Entry 7QHD (X-ray diffraction, 2.04 A resolution); this record covers chain A.

[Chain A]
Molecule: Cholinesterase
Source organism: Homo sapiens
Notes: EC 3.1.1.8
UniProt: P06276 (CHLE_HUMAN); residues 1-529 here correspond to UniProt positions 29-557 (UniProt number = residue number + 28)
Chain sequence (529 residues; row label = number of the first residue in the row):
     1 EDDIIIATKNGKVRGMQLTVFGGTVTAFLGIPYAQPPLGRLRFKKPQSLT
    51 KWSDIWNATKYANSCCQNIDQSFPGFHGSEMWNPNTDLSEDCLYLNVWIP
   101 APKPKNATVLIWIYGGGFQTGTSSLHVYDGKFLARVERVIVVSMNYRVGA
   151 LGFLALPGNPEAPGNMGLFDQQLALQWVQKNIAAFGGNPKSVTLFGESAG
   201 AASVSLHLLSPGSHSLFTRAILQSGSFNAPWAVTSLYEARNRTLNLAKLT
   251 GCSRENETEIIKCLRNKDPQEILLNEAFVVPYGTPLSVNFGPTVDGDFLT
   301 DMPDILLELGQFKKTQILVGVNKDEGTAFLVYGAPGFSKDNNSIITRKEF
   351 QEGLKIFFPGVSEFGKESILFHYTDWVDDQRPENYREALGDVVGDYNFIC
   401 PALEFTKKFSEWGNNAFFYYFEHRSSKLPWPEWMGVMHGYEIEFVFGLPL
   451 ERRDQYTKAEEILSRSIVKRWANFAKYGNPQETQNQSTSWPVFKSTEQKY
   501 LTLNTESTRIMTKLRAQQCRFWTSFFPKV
Unresolved in the structure: 1-2
Disulfides: Cys65-Cys92, Cys252-Cys263, Cys400-Cys519
Covalent attachments: N-acetylglucosamine (NAG) linked to Asn57, Asn241, Asn256, Asn485; glycan linked to Asn106, Asn341
Differences from the reference sequence: engineered mutation Gln17 (Asn45 in P06276), Gln455 (Asn483 in P06276), Gln481 (Asn509 in P06276), Gln486 (Asn514 in P06276)
Ligand contacts:
  - C0I ((3S)-1-[[4-[2-(1H-indol-3-yl)ethylcarbamoyl]phenyl]methyl]-N-[3-(1,2,3,4-tetrahydroacridin-9-ylamino)propyl]piperidine-3-carboxamide): Asn68, Ile69, Asp70, Ser72, Gly78, Trp82, Gly115, Gly116, Gly117, Gln119, Thr120, Tyr128, Glu197, Ser198, Trp231, Thr284, Pro285, Leu286, Ser287, Val288, Ala328, Phe329, Tyr332, Phe357, Val393, Asn397, Phe398, Trp430, Met437, His438, Gly439, Tyr440
  - N-acetyl-alpha-neuraminic acid (SIA): Lys60, Asn63, Asp87
UniProt features mapped onto this chain:
  - active site: Ser198 (Acyl-ester intermediate), Glu325 (Charge relay system), His438 (Charge relay system)
  - binding site (tacrine): Trp82, His438
  - binding site (substrate): Gly116, Gly117
  - modified residue: Ser198 (Phosphoserine)
  - glycosylation (N-linked (GlcNAc...) asparagine): Asn57 (complex), Asn106 (complex), Asn241 (complex), Asn256 (complex), Asn341 (complex), Asn485

[In short]
Ligands of chain A: compound C0I and N-acetyl-alpha-neuraminic acid. N-acetylglucosamine is covalently linked
to Asn57, Asn241, Asn256 and Asn485. Curated annotation (UniProt) lists 3 active-site residues,
tacrine-binding residues Trp82 and His438 and substrate-binding residues Gly116 and Gly117.
Chain A is Cholinesterase (Homo sapiens); the structure, Human Butyrylcholinesterase in complex with
(S)-1-(4-((2-(1H-indol-3-yl)ethyl)carbamoyl)benzyl)-N-(3-((1,2,3,4-tetrahydroacridin-9-yl)amino)propyl)piperidine-3-carboxamide,
was determined by X-ray diffraction (same publication as 7QHE).
